1HJA - chains B and I of the 4 polymer chains in the assembly; structure by X-ray diffraction, 2.30 A resolution.

Chain B:
Name: Alpha-chymotrypsin
Source organism: Bos taurus
Notes: EC 3.4.21.1
UniProt: P00766 (CTRA_BOVIN); numbering as in UniProt (aligned over 16-146)
Sequence (131 residues; row label = number of the first residue in the row):
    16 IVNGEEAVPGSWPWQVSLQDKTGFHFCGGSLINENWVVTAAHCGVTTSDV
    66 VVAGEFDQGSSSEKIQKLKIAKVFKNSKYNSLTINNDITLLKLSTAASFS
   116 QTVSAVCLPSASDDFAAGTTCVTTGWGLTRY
Disulfide bonds: C42-C58
Swiss-Prot annotation at these positions:
  - active site (Charge relay system): H57, D102

Chain I:
Name: Ovomucoid inhibitor
Source organism: Meleagris gallopavo
Notes: fragment: third domain, deletion of first 5 residues from n-terminus; engineered mutation(s): DEL(1-5), L18K
UniProt: P68390 (IOVO_MELGA); residues 6-56 here correspond to UniProt positions 135-185 (UniProt number = residue number + 129)
Sequence (51 residues; each row starts with the number of its first residue):
     6 VDCSEYPKPACTKEYRPLCGSDNKTYGNKCNFCNAVVESNGTLTLSHFGK
    56 C
Disulfide bonds: C8-C38, C16-C35, C24-C56
Differences from the reference sequence: conflict K18 (Leu147 in P68390)
Swiss-Prot annotation at these positions:
  - glycosylation: N45 (N-linked (GlcNAc...) asparagine)

Interface between chain B and chain I:
Residue-residue contacts (15; chain B residue first):
  F39(B) - K55(I)
  H40(B) - Y20(I)
  F41(B) - E19(I)
  F41(B) - Y20(I)  hydrogen bond (backbone-backbone)
  F41(B) - R21(I)
  C42(B) - E19(I)
  H57(B) - T17(I)
  H57(B) - K18(I)
  H57(B) - E19(I)  salt bridge
  C58(B) - R21(I)  hydrogen bond (backbone-side chain)
  G59(B) - R21(I)
  I99(B) - T17(I)
  Y146(B) - K29(I)
  Y146(B) - Y31(I)
  Y146(B) - N36(I)
Interface residues without a listed pair, chain B (10 interface residues in all): L143

Overview:
Chain B and chain I form an interface of 10 and 9 residues respectively, with 2 hydrogen bonds and 1 salt
bridge. Polar contacts include H57(B)-E19(I), C58(B)-R21(I) and F41(B)-Y20(I). From UniProt: active-site
residues H57(B) and D102(B) on chain B.
Here chain B is Alpha-chymotrypsin (Bos taurus) and chain I is Ovomucoid inhibitor (Meleagris gallopavo).
Entry 1HJA (Lys 18 variant of turkey ovomucoid inhibitor third domain complexed with alpha-chymotrypsin) was
determined by X-ray diffraction.
